9RDC - chains A and C; structure by X-ray diffraction, 4.10 A resolution (low resolution: residue-level contacts below are approximate; hydrogen-bond / salt-bridge calls are withheld).

# Chain A
Name: RxLR effector protein PITG_16705
Source organism: Phytophthora infestans
UniProtKB: D0NVF3 (RXLRW_PHYIT); residue numbers follow UniProt; this construct covers 62-678
Chain sequence (619 residues; row label = number of the first residue in the row):
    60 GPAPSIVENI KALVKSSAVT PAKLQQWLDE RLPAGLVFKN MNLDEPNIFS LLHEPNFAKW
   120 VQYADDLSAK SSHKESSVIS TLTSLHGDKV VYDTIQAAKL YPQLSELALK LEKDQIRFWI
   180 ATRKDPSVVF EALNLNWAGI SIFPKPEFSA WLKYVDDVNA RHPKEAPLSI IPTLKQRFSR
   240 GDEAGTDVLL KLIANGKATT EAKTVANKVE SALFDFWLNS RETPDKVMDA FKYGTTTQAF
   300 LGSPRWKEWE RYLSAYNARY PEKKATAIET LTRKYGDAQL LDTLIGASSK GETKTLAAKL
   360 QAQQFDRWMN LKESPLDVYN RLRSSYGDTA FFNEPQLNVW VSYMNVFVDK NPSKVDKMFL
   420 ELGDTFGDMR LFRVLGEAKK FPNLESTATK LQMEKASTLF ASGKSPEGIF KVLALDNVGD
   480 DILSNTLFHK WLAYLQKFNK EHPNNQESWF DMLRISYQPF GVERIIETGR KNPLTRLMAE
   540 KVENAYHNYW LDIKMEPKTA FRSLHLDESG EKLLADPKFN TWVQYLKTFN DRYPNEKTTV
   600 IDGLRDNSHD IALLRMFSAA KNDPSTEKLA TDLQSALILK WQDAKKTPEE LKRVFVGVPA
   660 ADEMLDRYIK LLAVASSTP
Unresolved in the structure: 60-77, 676-678
Construct notes: expression tag (60-61)

# Chain C
Name: Target of myb protein 1
Source organism: Nicotiana benthamiana
Chain sequence (150 residues; numbered -1 to 148; the number before each row is that of its first residue; numbers below 1 keep their minus sign (Gly-1 is residue -1)):
    -1 GPMVNSMVER ATSDMLIGPD WAMNIEICDI CNHDPAQAKD VVKGIKRRLG SKNPKVQLLA
    59 LTLLETIVKN CGDIVHMHVA EKDLLHEMVK IVKKKQPDLH VKEKVLILID TWQEAFGGPR
   119 ARYPQFYGAY QELLRIGAVF PQRSERSAPV
Unresolved in the structure: -1 to 0, 139-148

# Interface between chain A and chain C
Contacting residue pairs (34; chain A residue first):
  Arg90(A) - Ile28(C)
  Pro92(A) - Met5(C)
  Pro92(A) - Met21(C)
  Pro92(A) - Glu24(C)
  Ala93(A) - Glu24(C)
  Gly94(A) - Met21(C)
  Leu95(A) - Ser4(C)
  Leu95(A) - Met5(C)
  Leu95(A) - Arg8(C)
  Leu95(A) - Met21(C)
  Lys98(A) - Arg8(C)
  Leu126(A) - Glu24(C)
  Ser130(A) - Asp27(C)
  Ser131(A) - Ile23(C)
  Ser131(A) - Asp27(C)
  His132(A) - Ala20(C)
  His132(A) - Ile23(C)
  His132(A) - Glu24(C)
  Ser136(A) - Ala20(C)
  Ser136(A) - Glu24(C)
  Ser139(A) - Asp18(C)
  Ser139(A) - Trp19(C)
  Ser139(A) - Ala20(C)
  Thr140(A) - Asp18(C)
  Thr142(A) - Ile15(C)
  Ser143(A) - Leu14(C)
  Ser143(A) - Ile15(C)
  Ser143(A) - Gly16(C)
  Ser143(A) - Pro17(C)
  Ser143(A) - Asp18(C)
  Leu144(A) - Leu14(C)
  Leu144(A) - Ile15(C)
  Gly146(A) - Ile15(C)
  Thr181(A) - Trp19(C)
Also at the interface, not in a pair above, chain A (21 interface residues in all): Asn99, His145, Arg182
Also at the interface, not in a pair above, chain C (18 interface residues in all): Met13, Ile25, His31
From the paper, about this interface:
  - interface residues, chain A: Arg90(A), Pro92(A), Gly94(A), Lys98(A), Ser139(A), Ser143(A)
  - interface residues, chain C: Met5(C), Arg8(C), Leu14(C), Ile15(C), Asp18(C), Ala20(C), Met21(C), Asp27(C), Ile28(C)

# In short
Chain A and chain C form an interface of 21 and 18 residues respectively. The paper reports interface residues
Arg90(A), Pro92(A) and Met5(C) among others.
Chain A is RxLR effector protein PITG_16705 (Phytophthora infestans) and chain C is Target of myb protein 1
(Nicotiana benthamiana); the structure, Crystal structure of Phytophthora infestans effector AVRcap1b in
complex with the ENTH domain of Nicotiana benthamiana ..., was determined by X-ray diffraction.
